PDB entry 5JA4 | X-ray diffraction, 2.42 A resolution | chains A and C of the 4 polymer chains in the assembly

== Chain A ==
Molecule: Histone H3.3
From: Homo sapiens
Reference sequence: P84243 (H33_HUMAN); residues 57-135 here correspond to UniProt positions 58-136 (UniProt number = residue number + 1)
Chain sequence (79 residues; each row starts with the number of its first residue):
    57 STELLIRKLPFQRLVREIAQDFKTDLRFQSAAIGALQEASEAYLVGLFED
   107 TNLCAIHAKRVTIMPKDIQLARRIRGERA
Not modelled in the structure: 135
Curated features (UniProtKB/Swiss-Prot):
  - modified residue: Ser-57 (Phosphoserine), Lys-64 (N6-(2-hydroxyisobutyryl)lysine), Lys-79 (N6,N6,N6-trimethyllysine), Thr-80 (Phosphothreonine), Ser-86 (Phosphoserine), Thr-107 (Phosphothreonine), Lys-115 (N6-acetyllysine), Lys-122 (N6-(2-hydroxyisobutyryl)lysine)

== Chain C ==
Molecule: DNA replication licensing factor MCM2
From: Homo sapiens
Notes: EC 3.6.4.12
Reference sequence: P49736 (MCM2_HUMAN); residues 61-130 here = UniProt positions 61-130
Chain sequence (70 residues; row label = number of the first residue in the row):
    61 GPLEEEEDGEELIGDGMERDYRAIPELDAYEAEGLALDDEDVEELTASQR
   111 EAAERAMRQRDREAGRGLGR
Not modelled in the structure: 61-67, 125-130
Curated features (UniProtKB/Swiss-Prot):
  - modified residue: Ser-108 (Phosphoserine)
  - mutagenesis: Tyr-81 to Tyr-90 (Loss of interaction with DNAJC9), Ser-108 (S108A: Reduces phosphorylation by ATR)

== How chain A and chain C interact ==
Residue-residue contacts (32):
  Ser-57(A) with Tyr-81(C)
  Thr-58(A) with Tyr-81(C)
  Leu-60(A) with Asp-80(C)
  Arg-63(A) with Arg-82(C), hydrogen bond (side chain-backbone); Ile-84(C); Leu-87(C); Asp-88(C), salt bridge
  Lys-64(A) with Leu-87(C), hydrogen bond (backbone-backbone); Asp-88(C); Ala-89(C); Tyr-90(C)
  Leu-65(A) with Glu-86(C); Leu-87(C), hydrogen bond (backbone-backbone); Ala-89(C); Glu-91(C)
  Gln-68(A) with Tyr-90(C); Glu-91(C), hydrogen bond (side chain-backbone); Glu-93(C), hydrogen bond (side chain-backbone); Leu-95(C)
  Arg-69(A) with Glu-91(C), salt bridge
  Arg-72(A) with Glu-93(C); Gly-94(C)
  Arg-83(A) with Gly-94(C); Leu-95(C); Leu-97(C)
  Phe-84(A) with Gly-94(C), hydrogen bond (backbone-backbone); Leu-95(C); Ala-96(C), hydrogen bond (backbone-backbone)
  Ser-86(A) with Tyr-90(C)
  Ile-89(A) with Tyr-90(C)
  Gly-90(A) with Tyr-90(C)
  Gln-93(A) with Tyr-90(C), hydrogen bond
Other interface residues (no listed pair), chain A (19 interface residues in all): Pro-66, Gln-85, Thr-118, Met-120
Other interface residues (no listed pair), chain C (19 interface residues in all): Asp-68, Gly-69, Ala-83, Val-102

== In short ==
The chain A/chain C interface involves 19 residues from each chain, with 8 hydrogen bonds and 2 salt bridges.
Polar pairs include Arg-63(A)/Asp-88(C), Arg-69(A)/Glu-91(C) and Arg-63(A)/Arg-82(C). From UniProt: 11
mutagenesis sites on chain C.
Here chain A is Histone H3.3 and chain C is DNA replication licensing factor MCM2, both from Homo sapiens.
Entry 5JA4 (Crystal structure of human TONSL and MCM2 HBDs binding to a histone H3-H4 tetramer) was determined
by X-ray diffraction.
